5CPI - chains C and I of the 10 polymer chains in the assembly; structure by X-ray diffraction, 2.90 A resolution.

Chain C:
Molecule: Histone H2A type 1-B/E
From: Homo sapiens
Reference sequence: P04908 (H2A1B_HUMAN); residues 0-129 here correspond to UniProt positions 1-130 (UniProt number = residue number + 1)
Sequence (133 residues; each row starts with the number of its first residue; numbers below 1 keep their minus sign (Gly-3 is residue -3)):
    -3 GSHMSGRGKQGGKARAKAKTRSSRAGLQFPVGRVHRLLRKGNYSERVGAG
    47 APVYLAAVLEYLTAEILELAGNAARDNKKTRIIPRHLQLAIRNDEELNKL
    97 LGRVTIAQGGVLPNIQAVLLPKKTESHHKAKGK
Disordered / not traced: -3 to 10, 119-129
Differences from the reference sequence: expression tag (-3 to -1)
UniProt features mapped onto this chain:
  - modified residue: Ser1 (N-acetylserine), Arg3 (Citrulline), Lys5 (N6-(2-hydroxyisobutyryl)lysine), Lys9 (N6-(2-hydroxyisobutyryl)lysine), Lys13 (N6-(beta-hydroxybutyryl)lysine), Lys36 (N6-(2-hydroxyisobutyryl)lysine), Lys74 (N6-(2-hydroxyisobutyryl)lysine), Lys75 (N6-(2-hydroxyisobutyryl)lysine), Lys95 (N6-(2-hydroxyisobutyryl)lysine), Gln104 (N5-methylglutamine), Lys118 (N6-(2-hydroxyisobutyryl)lysine), Lys119 (N6-crotonyllysine), Thr120 (Phosphothreonine), Lys125 (N6-crotonyllysine)
  - cross-link (Glycyl lysine isopeptide (Lys-Gly)): Lys13 (interchain with G-Cter in ubiquitin), Lys15 (interchain with G-Cter in ubiquitin), Lys119 (interchain with G-Cter in ubiquitin)

Chain I:
Molecule: 146-nt DNA strand
Sequence (146 nucleotides; numbered 1 to 146; the number before each row is that of its first residue):
     1 ATCCAAATGGATTCGAATGGAATCATTGAATGGAAATGAATGGAATCATT
    51 GGTTGGACTCAAATGGAATTTTCGAACAGGCTCAAATGGAATCTTCGAAT
   101 GGATTCGAATGTAATCATTTTCGAATGGATTCGAATGGAATCTGAT

Interface between chain C and chain I:
Residue-residue contacts (17; chain C residue first):
  Arg11(C) with DT31(I), hydrogen bond to the base; DG32(I), sugar contact
  Ala12(C) with DG32(I), phosphate contact
  Ala14(C) with DA30(I), phosphate contact; DT31(I), phosphate contact
  Lys15(C) with DT31(I), phosphate contact
  Thr16(C) with DA30(I), phosphate contact
  Arg17(C) with DA30(I), salt bridge to the phosphate
  Arg20(C) with DA30(I), phosphate contact; DT31(I), salt bridge to the phosphate
  Gly28(C) with DA30(I), phosphate contact
  Arg32(C) with DA29(I), salt bridge to the phosphate
  Arg42(C) with DT37(I), phosphate contact; DG38(I), sugar contact
  Arg77(C) with DT18(I), phosphate contact; DG19(I), salt bridge to the phosphate; DG20(I), phosphate contact
Other interface residues (no listed pair), chain C (13 interface residues in all): Ser18, Arg29

In short:
13 residues of chain C and 9 residues of chain I are in contact, with 1 hydrogen bond and 4 salt bridges.
Polar pairs include Arg11(C)-DT31(I), Arg17(C)-DA30(I) and Arg20(C)-DT31(I).
Here chain C is Histone H2A type 1-B/E (Homo sapiens) and chain I is a 146-nt DNA strand. Entry 5CPI
(Nucleosome containing unmethylated Sat2R DNA) was determined by X-ray diffraction (same publication as 5CPJ
and 5CPK).
